6MPH - chains A and h of the 24 polymer chains in the assembly; structure by electron microscopy, 3.80 A resolution.

# Chain A
Molecule: Envelope glycoprotein gp120
From: Human immunodeficiency virus 1
UniProt: Q2N0S6 (Q2N0S6_9HIV1); the construct lacks a stretch of the UniProt sequence and is renumbered around it, so the offset changes along the chain: 31-141 = UniProt 30-140; 150-185 = UniProt 141-176; 187-309 = UniProt 186-308; 312-321 = UniProt 309-318; 2 more segments
Amino-acid sequence (473 residues; row label = number of the first residue in the row; note: 12 numbers in that range are skipped by the numbering (no residue carries them; nothing is unmodelled there); a row labelled like 185A-185I holds insertion residues (185A, then the next letters in order)):
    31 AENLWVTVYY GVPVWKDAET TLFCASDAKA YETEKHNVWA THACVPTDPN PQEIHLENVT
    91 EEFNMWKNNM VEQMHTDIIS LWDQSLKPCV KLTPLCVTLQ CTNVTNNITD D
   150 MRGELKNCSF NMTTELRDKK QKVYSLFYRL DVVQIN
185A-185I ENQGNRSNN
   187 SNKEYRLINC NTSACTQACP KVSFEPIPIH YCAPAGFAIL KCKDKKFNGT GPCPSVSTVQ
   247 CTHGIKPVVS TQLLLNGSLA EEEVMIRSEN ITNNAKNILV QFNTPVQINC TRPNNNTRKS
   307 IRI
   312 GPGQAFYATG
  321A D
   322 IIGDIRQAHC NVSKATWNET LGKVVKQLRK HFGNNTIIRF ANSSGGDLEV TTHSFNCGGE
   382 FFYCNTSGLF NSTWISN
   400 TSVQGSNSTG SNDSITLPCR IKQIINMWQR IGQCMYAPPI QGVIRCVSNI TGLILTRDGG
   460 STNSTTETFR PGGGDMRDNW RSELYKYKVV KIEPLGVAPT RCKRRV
Disordered / not traced: 185A-185I, 400-410
Differences from the reference sequence: conflict Cys201 (Ile200 in Q2N0S6), Asn332 (Thr330 in Q2N0S6), Cys433 (Ala430 in Q2N0S6), Cys501 (Ala498 in Q2N0S6)
Disulfide bonds: Cys54-Cys74, Cys119-Cys205, Cys126-Cys196, Cys131-Cys157, Cys201-Cys433, Cys218-Cys247, Cys228-Cys239, Cys296-Cys331, Cys378-Cys445, Cys385-Cys418
Glycans and other covalent adducts: N-acetylglucosamine (NAG) linked to Asn88, Asn160, Asn295, Asn339, Asn363, Asn386, Asn392; glycan linked to Asn332

# Chain h
Molecule: VRC03 Light Chain
From: Homo sapiens
Amino-acid sequence (102 residues; row label = number of the first residue in the row; note: 5 numbers in that range are skipped by the numbering (no residue carries them; nothing is unmodelled there)):
     1 EIVLTQSPGI LSLSPGETAT LFCKASQGGN AMTW
    36 YQKRRGQVPR LLIYDTSRRA SGVPDRFVGS GSGTDFFLTI NKLDREDFAV YYCQQF
    96 EFFGLGSELE VH

# Interface between chain A and chain h
Pairs across the interface (12; chain A residue first):
  Asn276(A) - Phe91(h)
  Thr278(A) - Asn30(h)
  Asn279(A) - Phe91(h)
  Asn280(A) - Glu96(h)
  Gly458(A) - Glu96(h)
  Gly459(A) - Glu96(h)
  Gly459(A) - Phe97(h)
  Ser460(A) - Glu1(h)
  Ser460(A) - Glu96(h)
  Ser460(A) - Phe97(h)
  Thr461(A) - Glu1(h)  hydrogen bond (backbone-side chain)
  Asn462(A) - Glu1(h)  hydrogen bond (backbone-side chain)

# In short
Chain A and chain h form an interface of 9 and 5 residues respectively, with 2 hydrogen bonds. Among the polar
pairs are Thr461(A)-Glu1(h) and Asn462(A)-Glu1(h). N-acetylglucosamine is covalently linked to Asn88(A),
Asn160(A), Asn295(A), Asn339(A), Asn363(A) and Asn386(A) and 1 more.
Chain A is Envelope glycoprotein gp120 (Human immunodeficiency virus 1) and chain h is VRC03 Light Chain (Homo
sapiens); the structure, Cryo-EM structure at 3.8 A resolution of HIV-1 fusion peptide-directed antibody,
DF1W-a.01, elicited by vaccination of ..., was determined by electron microscopy, deposited together with
6MQC, 6MQE, 6MQM, 6MQR, 6N16, 6N1V and 4 further entries.
